6SGA - chains FB and CA of the 72 polymer chains in the assembly; structure by electron microscopy, 3.10 A resolution.

[Chain FB]
Name: mt-SAF11
From: Trypanosoma brucei brucei
Chain sequence (579 residues; numbered 10 to 588; the number before each row is that of its first residue):
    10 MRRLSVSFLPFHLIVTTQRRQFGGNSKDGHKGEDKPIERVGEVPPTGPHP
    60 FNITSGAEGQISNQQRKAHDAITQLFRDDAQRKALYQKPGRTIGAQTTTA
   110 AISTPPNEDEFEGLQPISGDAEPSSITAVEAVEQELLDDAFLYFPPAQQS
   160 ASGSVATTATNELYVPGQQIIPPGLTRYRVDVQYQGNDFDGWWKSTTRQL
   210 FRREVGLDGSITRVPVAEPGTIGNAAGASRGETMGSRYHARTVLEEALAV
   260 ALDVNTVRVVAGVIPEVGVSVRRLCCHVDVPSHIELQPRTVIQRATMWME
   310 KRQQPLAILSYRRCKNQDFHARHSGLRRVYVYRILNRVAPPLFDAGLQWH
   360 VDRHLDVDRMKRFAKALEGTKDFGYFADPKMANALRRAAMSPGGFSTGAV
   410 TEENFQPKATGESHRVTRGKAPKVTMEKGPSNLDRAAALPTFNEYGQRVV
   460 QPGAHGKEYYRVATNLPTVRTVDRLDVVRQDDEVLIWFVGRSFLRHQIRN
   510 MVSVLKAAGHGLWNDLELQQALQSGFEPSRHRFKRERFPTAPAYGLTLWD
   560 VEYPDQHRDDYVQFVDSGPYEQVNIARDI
Disordered / not traced: 10-170, 210-244, 583-588

[Chain CA]
Molecule: 9S rRNA
From: Trypanosoma brucei brucei
Sequence (474 nucleotides; numbered 1 to 620; 146 numbers in that range are skipped by the numbering (no residue carries them; nothing is unmodelled there); the number before each row is that of its first residue):
     1 UAAAUUAUGGUCAAUUGUUAGUAUUCAUAUUAAUUUUUUUAAAUGUUUUA
    51 UCAUUUUAUAAAGGUUUAUUUUUGAAAGAUUUUUUGUAUAAAAUUUUAGG
   101 AAUAGUUAAUAAUAAUUUAUAAUUUUGAUUAGAUUGUUUUGUUAAUGCUA
   151 UUAGAUGGGUGUGGAAAAAUAAAAAAAAUAAUUAAUAUAUAUCAAUAAUA
   201 AAUUAAAUUAAUCUAUUAGUCAGAAAUGGAUGCCAGCCGUUGCGGUAAUU
   251 UCUAUGCUUUUAAAUAUUAUACAAUUAUCAUAUUAAAUUGUUAAGUGCUG
   301 AUUUAACCAAUAAAAAUAUAAAUAAUUUUUAUUUGUUUUUAAACACCAUU
   351 AGGUAUAUGCAAAUAUAAAAUUAUAGUAAUUAU
   530 AGAAAUUAAAAAGGUAUUGUUGCCCACCAAUUUUUAUAAUAAAAAUAACG
   580 UGCAGUAAUUAAUAUAUUUAUAAAAAUAUAUUUUUUUUUUX
Disordered / not traced: 543-553
Modified / non-standard residues: UBD (uridine 3',5'-bis(dihydrogen phosphate)) at position 620
Bound ions: Mg2+ site 1: A75, A76; Mg2+ site 2 near U117 (its only coordinating residue here)

[Interface between chain FB and chain CA]
Residue-residue contacts (78):
  Gln178(FB) with G239(CA), hydrogen bond to the base
  Trp202(FB) with G236(CA), sugar contact; C243(CA), hydrogen bond to the sugar
  Lys203(FB) with C243(CA), base contact; G244(CA), phosphate contact
  Ser204(FB) with G236(CA), sugar contact; C243(CA), hydrogen bond to the base; G244(CA), base contact
  Thr205(FB) with G244(CA), hydrogen bond to the sugar; G245(CA), hydrogen bond to the sugar
  Arg207(FB) with G245(CA), salt bridge to the phosphate; U246(CA), salt bridge to the phosphate; A247(CA), salt bridge to the phosphate
  Arg267(FB) with C238(CA), salt bridge to the phosphate
  Gly271(FB) with U241(CA), sugar contact
  Ile273(FB) with U241(CA), base contact; C243(CA), sugar contact
  Pro274(FB) with C243(CA), sugar contact
  Glu275(FB) with C243(CA), phosphate contact; G244(CA), phosphate contact
  Val276(FB) with G244(CA), hydrogen bond to the phosphate
  Arg331(FB) with G239(CA), salt bridge to the phosphate; U241(CA), salt bridge to the phosphate
  His332(FB) with G239(CA), stacking on the base
  Arg337(FB) with U241(CA), sugar contact
  Tyr339(FB) with G242(CA), hydrogen bond to the phosphate
  Lys389(FB) with C234(CA), base contact; G244(CA), base contact; G245(CA), base contact; U246(CA), base contact
  Met390(FB) with G242(CA), hydrogen bond to the sugar
  Asn392(FB) with C234(CA), phosphate contact; A235(CA), hydrogen bond to the phosphate
  Ala393(FB) with G242(CA), base contact
  Arg395(FB) with C233(CA), salt bridge to the phosphate; C234(CA), salt bridge to the phosphate
  Arg396(FB) with A235(CA), sugar contact; G236(CA), hydrogen bond to the base
  Ala397(FB) with U240(CA), phosphate contact
  Ser400(FB) with U240(CA), hydrogen bond to the phosphate
  Pro401(FB) with G239(CA), sugar contact
  Gly402(FB) with G239(CA), sugar contact
  Gly403(FB) with G239(CA), hydrogen bond to the sugar
  Thr426(FB) with A235(CA), hydrogen bond to the sugar; C238(CA), base contact
  Arg427(FB) with C234(CA), sugar contact; G245(CA), base contact
  Gly428(FB) with C234(CA), hydrogen bond to the phosphate; A235(CA), hydrogen bond to the phosphate
  Lys429(FB) with A235(CA), hydrogen bond to the phosphate
  Ala430(FB) with A235(CA), hydrogen bond to the phosphate
  Pro431(FB) with A235(CA), base contact
  Lys432(FB) with C234(CA), salt bridge to the phosphate; A235(CA), salt bridge to the phosphate
  His464(FB) with A573(CA), salt bridge to the phosphate
  Val478(FB) with U240(CA), base contact
  Arg479(FB) with U240(CA), hydrogen bond to the sugar; G242(CA), hydrogen bond to the base
  Arg500(FB) with U240(CA), hydrogen bond to the sugar
  Ser501(FB) with U240(CA), base contact; G242(CA), base contact
  Phe502(FB) with G242(CA), hydrogen bond to the phosphate
  Leu503(FB) with G242(CA), sugar contact
  Arg504(FB) with G242(CA), hydrogen bond to the sugar; C243(CA), salt bridge to the phosphate; G244(CA), salt bridge to the phosphate
  Pro537(FB) with G232(CA), sugar contact
  Ser538(FB) with G232(CA), hydrogen bond to the phosphate
  Arg539(FB) with G232(CA), hydrogen bond to the base; C233(CA), base contact; U246(CA), hydrogen bond to the base; A248(CA), salt bridge to the phosphate
  His540(FB) with A230(CA), salt bridge to the phosphate; U231(CA), salt bridge to the phosphate
  Arg541(FB) with A230(CA), salt bridge to the phosphate; U231(CA), salt bridge to the phosphate
  Arg544(FB) with G229(CA), sugar contact; A230(CA), salt bridge to the phosphate
Also at the interface, not in a pair above, chain FB (52 interface residues in all): Thr206, Gln208, Val272, Pro476
Also at the interface, not in a pair above, chain CA (21 interface residues in all): C237

[In short]
Chain FB and chain CA form an interface of 52 and 21 residues respectively; the contacts include 25 hydrogen
bonds, 19 salt bridges and 1 aromatic stacking contact. Among the polar pairs are Gln178(FB)-G239(CA),
Ser204(FB)-C243(CA) and Arg396(FB)-G236(CA). A75(CA) and A76(CA) form the Mg2+ site 1.
Here chain FB is mt-SAF11 and chain CA is 9S rRNA, both from Trypanosoma brucei brucei. Entry 6SGA (Body
domain of the mt-SSU assemblosome from Trypanosoma brucei) was determined by electron microscopy (same
publication as 6SGB and 6SG9).
